Entry 5A2P (X-ray diffraction, 2.50 A resolution); this record covers chains C and D of the 4 polymer chains in the assembly.

[Chain C (and D)]
Molecule: Syntenin-1
Source organism: Rattus norvegicus
Notes: fragment: pdz domain, residues 112-274; chain D of this document is another copy of the same molecule, construct and numbering; everything in this record applies to it too
UniProt: Q9JI92 (SDCB1_RAT); residue numbers follow UniProt; this construct covers 112-274
Chain sequence (163 residues; row label = number of the first residue in the row):
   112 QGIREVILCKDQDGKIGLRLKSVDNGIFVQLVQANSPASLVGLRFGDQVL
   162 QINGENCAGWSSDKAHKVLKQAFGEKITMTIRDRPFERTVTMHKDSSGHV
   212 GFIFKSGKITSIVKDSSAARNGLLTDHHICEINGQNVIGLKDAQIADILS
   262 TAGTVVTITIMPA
Not modelled in the structure: 112

[How chain C and chain D interact]
Residue-residue contacts - 40 pairs, chain C then chain D:
  Val134(C) with Leu235(D)
  Asp135(C) with Leu235(D); Thr236(D), hydrogen bond (backbone-backbone); Asp237(D); His238(D), salt bridge
  Asn136(C) with Thr236(D), hydrogen bond
  Gly137(C) with Leu235(D)
  Gln159(C) with Gly233(D), hydrogen bond (side chain-backbone)
  Leu161(C) with Arg231(D); Asn232(D); Gly233(D)
  Gln162(C) with Arg231(D), hydrogen bond (side chain-backbone)
  Asn167(C) with Ala230(D); Arg231(D)
  Arg193(C) with Thr200(D); Asn232(D), hydrogen bond (side chain-backbone)
  Arg195(C) with Glu198(D)
  Pro196(C) with Glu198(D)
  Phe197(C) with Glu198(D), hydrogen bond (backbone-backbone); Arg199(D)
  Glu198(C) with Glu198(D)
  Arg199(C) with Phe139(D); Pro196(D)
  Thr200(C) with Arg193(D)
  Ala230(C) with Ala169(D)
  Arg231(C) with Leu161(D); Gln162(D), hydrogen bond (backbone-side chain); Asn167(D)
  Asn232(C) with Leu161(D); Arg193(D), hydrogen bond (backbone-side chain)
  Gly233(C) with Gln159(D), hydrogen bond (backbone-side chain); Leu161(D)
  Leu235(C) with Val134(D); Asp135(D); Gly137(D); Phe139(D), hydrophobic; Gln159(D)
  Thr236(C) with Asp135(D), hydrogen bond (backbone-backbone); Asn136(D)
  His238(C) with Asp135(D), salt bridge
Other interface residues (no listed pair), chain C (29 interface residues in all): Ile114, Phe139, Ala169, Val201, Asp226, Leu234, Asp237
Other interface residues (no listed pair), chain D (29 interface residues in all): Ile114, Val201, Asp226, Leu234, Ile271, Pro273

[Summary]
Chain C and chain D each contribute 29 residues to their interface, with 10 hydrogen bonds and 2 salt bridges.
Among the polar pairs are Asp135(C)-His238(D), Asn136(C)-Thr236(D) and Gln159(C)-Gly233(D).
Chain C and chain D are both Syntenin-1 (Rattus norvegicus); the structure, The complex structure of pdz
domains in syntenin-1 with 4L peptide, was determined by X-ray diffraction.
